6VRR - chain A; structure by X-ray diffraction, 1.45 A resolution.

[Chain A]
Protein: Sodium channel subunit beta-2
Organism: Homo sapiens
UniProtKB: O60939 (SCN2B_HUMAN); residues 30-153 here = UniProt positions 30-153
Chain sequence (127 residues; row label = number of the first residue in the row):
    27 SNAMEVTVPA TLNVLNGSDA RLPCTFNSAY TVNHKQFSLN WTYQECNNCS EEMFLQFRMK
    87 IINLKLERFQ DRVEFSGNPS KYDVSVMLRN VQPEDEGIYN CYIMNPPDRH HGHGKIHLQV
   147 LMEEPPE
Differences from the reference sequence: expression tag (27-29); conflict Ala55 (Cys in O60939); engineered mutation His137 (Arg in O60939)
Disulfide bonds: Cys50-Cys127, Cys72-Cys75
Curated features (UniProtKB/Swiss-Prot):
  - site (Binds SCN2A): Tyr56, Arg135
  - glycosylation (N-linked (GlcNAc...) asparagine): Asn42, Asn66, Asn74

[Summary]
Chain A is Sodium channel subunit beta-2 (Homo sapiens); the structure, Crystal structure of a disease mutant
of the Voltage-gated Sodium Channel Beta 2 subunit extracellular domain, was determined by X-ray diffraction
together with 6VSV from the same study.
